Entry 6SKO (electron microscopy, 3.40 A resolution); this record covers chains 7 and 4 of the 7 polymer chains in the assembly.

[Chain 7]
Name: DNA replication licensing factor MCM7
Organism: Saccharomyces cerevisiae (strain ATCC 204508 / S288c)
Notes: EC 3.6.4.12; fragment: Mcm2-CTD
Reference sequence: P38132 (MCM7_YEAST); residue numbers follow UniProt; this construct covers 1-845
Amino-acid sequence (845 residues; numbered 1 to 845; the number before each row is that of its first residue):
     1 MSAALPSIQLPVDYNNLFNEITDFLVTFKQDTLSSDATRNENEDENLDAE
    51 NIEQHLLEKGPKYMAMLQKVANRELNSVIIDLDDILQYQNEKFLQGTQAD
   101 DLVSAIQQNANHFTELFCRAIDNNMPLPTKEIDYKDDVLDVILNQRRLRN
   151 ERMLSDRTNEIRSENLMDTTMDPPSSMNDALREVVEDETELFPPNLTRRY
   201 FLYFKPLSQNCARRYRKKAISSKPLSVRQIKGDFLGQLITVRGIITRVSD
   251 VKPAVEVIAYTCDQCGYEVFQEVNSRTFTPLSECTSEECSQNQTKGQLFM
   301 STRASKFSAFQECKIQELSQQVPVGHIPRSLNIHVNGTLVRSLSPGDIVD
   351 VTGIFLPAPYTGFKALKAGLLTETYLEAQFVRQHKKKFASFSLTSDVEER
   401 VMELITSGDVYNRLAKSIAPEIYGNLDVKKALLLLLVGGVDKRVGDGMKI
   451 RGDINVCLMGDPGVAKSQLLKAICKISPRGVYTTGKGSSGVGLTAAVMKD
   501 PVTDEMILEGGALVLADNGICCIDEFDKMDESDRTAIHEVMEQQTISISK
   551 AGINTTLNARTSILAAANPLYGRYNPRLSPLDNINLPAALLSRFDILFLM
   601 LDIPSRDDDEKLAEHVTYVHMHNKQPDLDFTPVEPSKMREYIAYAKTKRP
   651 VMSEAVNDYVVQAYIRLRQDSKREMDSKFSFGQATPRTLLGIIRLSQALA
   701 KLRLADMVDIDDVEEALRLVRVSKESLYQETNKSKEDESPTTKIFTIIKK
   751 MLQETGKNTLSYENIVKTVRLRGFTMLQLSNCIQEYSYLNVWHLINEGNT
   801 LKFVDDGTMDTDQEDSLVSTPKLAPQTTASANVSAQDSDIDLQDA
Disordered / not traced: 1-393, 628-629, 731-845
UniProt features mapped onto this chain:
  - motif: Ser592 to Asp595 (Arginine finger)
  - binding site (ATP): Tyr423, Gly463, Ala465, Lys466, Ser467, Asn568, Arg593, Arg687
  - modified residue: Thr811 (Phosphothreonine), Ser819 (Phosphoserine), Ser838 (Phosphoserine)
  - mutagenesis: Lys466 (K466A: Loss of MCM2-7 complex helicase activity)
Bound ions: Mg2+: Ser467 (together with AMP-PNP)
Ligand contacts:
  - AMP-PNP (ANP; phosphoaminophosphonic acid-adenylate ester), molecule 1: Glu421, Ile422, Tyr423, Asn425, Asp461, Pro462, Gly463, Val464, Ala465, Lys466, Ser467, Gln468, Asn568, Leu612, Val616
  - AMP-PNP (ANP), molecule 2: Ile450, Glu542, Ala589, Arg593, Pro686, Arg687, Leu690

[Chain 4]
Name: DNA replication licensing factor MCM4
Organism: Saccharomyces cerevisiae (strain ATCC 204508 / S288c)
Notes: EC 3.6.4.12; fragment: Mcm6-CTD
Reference sequence: P30665 (MCM4_YEAST); numbering as in UniProt (aligned over 1-933)
Amino-acid sequence (933 residues; numbered 1 to 933; the number before each row is that of its first residue):
     1 MSQQSSSPTKEDNNSSSPVVPNPDSVPPQLSSPALFYSSSSSQGDIYGRN
    51 NSQNLSQGEGNIRAAIGSSPLNFPSSSQRQNSDVFQSQGRQGRIRSSASA
   101 SGRSRYHSDLRSDRALPTSSSSLGRNGQNRVHMRRNDIHTSDLSSPRRIV
   151 DFDTRSGVNTLDTSSSSAPPSEASEPLRIIWGTNVSIQECTTNFRNFLMS
   201 FKYKFRKILDEREEFINNTTDEELYYIKQLNEMRELGTSNLNLDARNLLA
   251 YKQTEDLYHQLLNYPQEVISIMDQTIKDCMVSLIVDNNLDYDLDEIETKF
   301 YKVRPYNVGSCKGMRELNPNDIDKLINLKGLVLRSTPVIPDMKVAFFKCN
   351 VCDHTMAVEIDRGVIQEPARCERIDCNEPNSMSLIHNRCSFADKQVIKLQ
   401 ETPDFVPDGQTPHSISLCVYDELVDSCRAGDRIEVTGTFRSIPIRANSRQ
   451 RVLKSLYKTYVDVVHVKKVSDKRLDVDTSTIEQELMQNKVDHNEVEEVRQ
   501 ITDQDLAKIREVAAREDLYSLLARSIAPSIYELEDVKKGILLQLFGGTNK
   551 TFTKGGRYRGDINILLCGDPSTSKSQILQYVHKITPRGVYTSGKGSSAVG
   601 LTAYITRDVDTKQLVLESGALVLSDGGVCCIDEFDKMSDSTRSVLHEVME
   651 QQTISIAKAGIITTLNARSSILASANPIGSRYNPNLPVTENIDLPPPLLS
   701 RFDLVYLVLDKVDEKNDRELAKHLTNLYLEDKPEHISQDDVLPVEFLTMY
   751 ISYAKEHIHPIITEAAKTELVRAYVGMRKMGDDSRSDEKRITATTRQLES
   801 MIRLAEAHAKMKLKNVVELEDVQEAVRLIRSAIKDYATDPKTGKIDMNLV
   851 QTGKSVIQRKLQEDLSREIMNVLKDQASDSMSFNELIKQINEHSQDRVES
   901 SDIQEALSRLQQEDKVIVLGEGVRRSVRLNNRV
Disordered / not traced: 1-499, 608-613, 734-739, 781-791, 853-933
UniProt features mapped onto this chain:
  - motif: Ser700 to Asp703 (Arginine finger)
  - binding site (ATP): Gly568 to Ser575
  - modified residue (Phosphoserine): Ser52, Ser56, Ser69
  - mutagenesis: Lys574 (K574A: Loss of MCM2-7 complex helicase activity)
Ligand contacts:
  - AMP-PNP (ANP; phosphoaminophosphonic acid-adenylate ester), molecule 1: Ser529, Ile530, Tyr531, Leu533, Pro570, Ser571, Thr572, Ser573, Lys574, Ser575, Gln576, Asn676, Leu720, Leu724
  - AMP-PNP (ANP), molecule 2: Tyr558, Glu650, Arg701, Thr795, Arg796, Glu799
Reported in the primary citation:
  - binding site for ssDNA, leading-strand template: Tyr604

[Chain 7 / chain 4 interface]
Contacting residue pairs (87):
  Lys442(7) - Leu727(4)
  Lys442(7) - Tyr728(4)
  Lys442(7) - Glu730(4)  hydrogen bond (side chain-backbone)
  Lys442(7) - Asp731(4)  hydrogen bond (side chain-backbone)
  Arg443(7) - Lys732(4)
  Arg443(7) - Pro733(4)
  Asp446(7) - Pro528(4)
  Asp446(7) - Tyr580(4)  hydrogen bond (backbone-side chain)
  Gly447(7) - Lys583(4)  hydrogen bond (backbone-side chain)
  Met448(7) - Ser529(4)  hydrogen bond
  Met448(7) - Ile530(4)  hydrophobic
  Met448(7) - Gln576(4)
  Met448(7) - Tyr580(4)
  Lys449(7) - Gln576(4)  hydrogen bond (backbone-side chain)
  Ile450(7) - Tyr728(4)
  Met506(7) - Tyr604(4)
  Ser532(7) - Lys594(4)
  Thr535(7) - Lys636(4)
  His538(7) - Glu633(4)
  Glu539(7) - Ser592(4)  hydrogen bond
  Glu539(7) - Glu633(4)  hydrogen bond (backbone-side chain)
  Gln543(7) - Gln576(4)  hydrogen bond
  Gln543(7) - Gln579(4)
  Ser547(7) - Tyr590(4)
  Ser547(7) - Gly595(4)
  Ile548(7) - Gly595(4)
  Ser549(7) - Thr591(4)  hydrogen bond
  Ser549(7) - Gly595(4)  hydrogen bond (backbone-backbone)
  Ser549(7) - Ser596(4)
  Ser549(7) - Ser597(4)  hydrogen bond (backbone-backbone)
  Ser549(7) - Gly600(4)
  Lys550(7) - Gly595(4)
  Lys550(7) - Ser596(4)
  Lys550(7) - Ser597(4)
  Lys550(7) - Gly600(4)
  Ala551(7) - Ser597(4)
  Ala551(7) - Val599(4)  hydrophobic
  Ala551(7) - Gly600(4)
  Ala551(7) - Tyr604(4)
  Gly552(7) - Tyr604(4)
  Gly552(7) - Glu617(4)
  Asn554(7) - Ala620(4)
  Asn554(7) - Leu623(4)
  Pro587(7) - Ser680(4)
  Ala588(7) - Ser680(4)
  Ala588(7) - Arg681(4)
  Ala589(7) - Pro570(4)  hydrophobic
  Ala589(7) - Ser680(4)  hydrogen bond (backbone-side chain)
  Ser592(7) - Ser571(4)
  Arg649(7) - Asp731(4)  salt bridge
  Val651(7) - Tyr728(4)
  Val651(7) - Leu729(4)
  Val651(7) - Glu730(4)
  Met652(7) - Tyr728(4)  hydrogen bond (backbone-backbone)
  Ser653(7) - Leu729(4)
  Glu654(7) - Leu729(4)
  Asn657(7) - Thr725(4)  hydrogen bond (side chain-backbone)
  Asn657(7) - Asn726(4)
  Asn657(7) - Leu729(4)
  Val661(7) - Ala721(4)
  Val661(7) - Lys722(4)
  Gln662(7) - Arg718(4)
  Tyr664(7) - Ala721(4)  hydrophobic
  Ile665(7) - Glu714(4)
  Ile665(7) - Asp717(4)
  Ile665(7) - Arg718(4)
  Arg668(7) - Asp710(4)  salt bridge
  Arg668(7) - Val712(4)
  Arg668(7) - Asp717(4)  salt bridge
  Gln669(7) - Glu714(4)
  Lys672(7) - Val712(4)
  Lys672(7) - Glu714(4)  salt bridge
  Gln683(7) - Arg681(4)
  Gln683(7) - Asp710(4)  hydrogen bond
  Gln683(7) - Val712(4)
  Thr685(7) - Ser571(4)
  Thr685(7) - Arg681(4)
  Thr685(7) - Asp710(4)
  Pro686(7) - Ser571(4)
  Arg687(7) - Pro570(4)
  Arg687(7) - Ser571(4)  hydrogen bond (backbone-side chain)
  Leu689(7) - Ala721(4)  hydrophobic
  Leu689(7) - Thr725(4)
  Leu690(7) - Tyr728(4)
  Ile693(7) - Thr725(4)
  Ile693(7) - Tyr728(4)  hydrophobic
  Gln697(7) - Tyr728(4)
Also at the interface, not in a pair above, chain 7 (50 interface residues in all): Val444, Gly445, Glu505, Val660, Ala684
Also at the interface, not in a pair above, chain 4 (50 interface residues in all): Ser575, Val589, Leu601, Arg607, Asn676, Lys711, Leu720, Leu724

[Summary]
Chain 7 and chain 4 each contribute 50 residues to their interface; the contacts include 17 hydrogen bonds and
4 salt bridges. Among the polar pairs are Arg649(7)-Asp731(4), Arg668(7)-Asp710(4) and Arg668(7)-Asp717(4).
One AMP-PNP molecule is bound between chain 7 and chain 4. The paper reports a binding site for ssDNA,
leading-strand template at Tyr604(4).
Chain 7 is DNA replication licensing factor MCM7 and chain 4 is DNA replication licensing factor MCM4, both
from Saccharomyces cerevisiae (strain ATCC 204508 / S288c); the structure, Cryo-EM Structure of the Fork
Protection Complex Bound to CMG at a Replication Fork - conformation ..., was determined by electron
microscopy together with 6SKL from the same study.
